1A6Y - chains C and A of the 4 polymer chains in the assembly; structure by X-ray diffraction, 2.30 A resolution.

Chain C:
Molecule: 20-nt DNA strand
Sequence (20 nucleotides; each row starts with the number of its first residue):
   600 CAACTAGGTCACXAGGTCAG
Modified residues: 5IU (5-iodo-2'-deoxyuridine-5'-monophosphate) at position 612

Chain A:
Protein: Orphan nuclear receptor NR1D1
Organism: Homo sapiens
Notes: fragment: dna binding domain consists of residues a 101 to a 164, b 101 to b 164; engineered mutation(s): H116L
UniProt: P20393 (NR1D1_HUMAN); the construct lacks a stretch of the UniProt sequence, so the offset changes along the chain: 92-133 = UniProt 123-164; 134-184 = UniProt 166-216
Chain sequence (94 residues; row label = number of the first residue in the row):
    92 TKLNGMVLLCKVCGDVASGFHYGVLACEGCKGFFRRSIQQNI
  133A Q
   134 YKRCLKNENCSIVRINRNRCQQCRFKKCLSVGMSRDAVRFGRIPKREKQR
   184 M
Not modelled in the structure: 92-98, 176-184
Differences from the reference sequence: cloning artifact (116)
Swiss-Prot annotation at these positions:
  - DNA-binding region: Val98 to Phe173 (Nuclear receptor)
  - zinc finger (NR C4-type): Cys101 to Cys121, Cys137 to Cys161
  - modified residue (N6-acetyllysine): Lys159, Lys160
Ion coordination: Zn2+ site 1: Cys101, Cys104, Cys118, Cys121; Zn2+ site 2: Cys137, Cys143, Cys153, Cys156

How chain C and chain A interact:
Contacting residue pairs (20; chain C residue first):
  DA602(C) - Gly174(A)  base contact
  DA602(C) - Arg175(A)  phosphate contact
  DC603(C) - Gly174(A)  sugar contact
  DC603(C) - Arg175(A)  sugar contact
  DT604(C) - Phe111(A)  hydrogen bond to the phosphate
  DT604(C) - His112(A)  sugar contact
  DT604(C) - Arg172(A)  sugar contact
  DA605(C) - Phe111(A)  phosphate contact
  DA605(C) - His112(A)  salt bridge to the phosphate
  DA605(C) - Tyr113(A)  hydrogen bond to the phosphate
  DA605(C) - Lys122(A)  hydrogen bond to the base
  DA605(C) - Val171(A)  phosphate contact
  DA605(C) - Phe173(A)  sugar contact
  DG606(C) - Tyr113(A)  hydrogen bond to the phosphate
  DG606(C) - Lys122(A)  hydrogen bond to the base
  DG606(C) - Arg126(A)  hydrogen bond to the base
  DG606(C) - Arg168(A)  salt bridge to the phosphate
  DG607(C) - Arg126(A)  hydrogen bond to the base
  DG607(C) - Gln130(A)  phosphate contact
  DT608(C) - Arg126(A)  hydrogen bond to the base
Other interface residues (no listed pair), chain A (14 interface residues in all): Gly110, Glu119

Overview:
7 residues of chain C and 14 residues of chain A are in contact, with 8 hydrogen bonds and 2 salt bridges.
Polar contacts include DA605(C)-Lys122(A), DG606(C)-Lys122(A) and DG606(C)-Arg126(A). From UniProt: a
DNA-binding region on chain A.
Chain C is a 20-nt DNA strand and chain A is Orphan nuclear receptor NR1D1 (Homo sapiens); the structure,
Reverba orphan nuclear receptor/DNA complex, was determined by X-ray diffraction.
